Entry 9FFZ (electron microscopy, 3.30 A resolution); this record covers chains C and D of the 6 polymer chains in the assembly.

== Chain C ==
Protein: Isoform 1 of Gamma-aminobutyric acid receptor subunit gamma-2
Source organism: Homo sapiens
UniProtKB: P18507 (GBRG2_HUMAN), isoform P18507-2; the construct has insertions or renumbered stretches relative to UniProt, so the offset changes along the chain: 1-322 = UniProt 40-361; 400-428 = UniProt 447-475
Sequence (373 residues; row label = number of the first residue in the row; note: 71 numbers in that range are skipped by the numbering (no residue carries them; nothing is unmodelled there); numbers below 1 keep their minus sign (Thr-1 is residue -1)):
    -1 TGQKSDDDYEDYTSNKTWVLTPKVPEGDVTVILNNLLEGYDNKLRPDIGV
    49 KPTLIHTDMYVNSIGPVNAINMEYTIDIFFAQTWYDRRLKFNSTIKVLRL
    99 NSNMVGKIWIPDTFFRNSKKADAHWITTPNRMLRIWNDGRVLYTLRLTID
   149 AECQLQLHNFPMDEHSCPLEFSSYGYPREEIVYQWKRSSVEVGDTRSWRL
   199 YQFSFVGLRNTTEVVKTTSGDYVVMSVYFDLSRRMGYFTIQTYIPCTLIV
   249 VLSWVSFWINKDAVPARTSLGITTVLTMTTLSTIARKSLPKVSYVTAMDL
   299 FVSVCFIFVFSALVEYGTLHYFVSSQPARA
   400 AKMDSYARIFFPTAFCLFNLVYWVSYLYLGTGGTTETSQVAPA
Unresolved in the structure: -1 to 24, 430-442
Sequence notes: expression tag (-1 to 0, 429-442); conflict Thr11 (Ala50 in P18507); linker (323-328)
UniProt features mapped onto this chain:
  - glycosylation (N-linked (GlcNAc...) asparagine): Asn13, Asn90, Asn208
Disulfides: Cys151-Cys165
Glycans and other covalent adducts: N-acetylglucosamine (NAG) linked to Asn208

== Chain D ==
Protein: Gamma-aminobutyric acid receptor subunit alpha-1
Source organism: Homo sapiens
UniProtKB: P14867 (GBRA1_HUMAN); residues 5-429 here correspond to UniProt positions 32-456 (UniProt number = residue number + 27)
Sequence (411 residues; each row starts with the number of its first residue; note: 71 numbers in that range are skipped by the numbering (no residue carries them; nothing is unmodelled there); numbers below 1 keep their minus sign (Met-52 is residue -52)):
   -52 MDEKTTGWRGGHVVEGLAGELEQLRARLEHHPQGQREPDYDIPTTENLYF
    -2 QGTGQPSQDELKDNTTVFTRILDRLLDGYDNRLRPGLGERVTEVKTDIFV
    48 TSFGPVSDHDMEYTIDVFFRQSWKDERLKFKGPMTVLRLNNLMASKIWTP
    98 DTFFHNGKKSVAHNMTMPNKLLRITEDGTLLYTMRLTVRAECPMHLEDFP
   148 MDAHACPLKFGSYAYTRAEVVYEWTREPARSVVVAEDGSRLNQYDLLGQT
   198 VDSGIVQSSTGEYVVMTTHFHLKRKIGYFVIQTYLPCIMTVILSQVSFWL
   248 NRESVPARTVFGVTTVLTMTTLSISARNSLPKVAYATAMDWFIAVCYAFV
   298 FSALIEFATVNYFTKSQPARAA
   391 KIDRLSRIAFPLLFGIFNLVYWATYLNREPQLKAPTPHQ
Unresolved in the structure: -52 to 9, 419-429
Sequence notes: initiating methionine (-52); expression tag (-51 to 4); linker (313-319)
UniProt features mapped onto this chain:
  - binding site (4-aminobutanoate): Arg67, Thr130
  - binding site (3alpha-hydroxy-5alpha-pregnan-11,20-dione): Trp246
  - glycosylation (N-linked (GlcNAc...) asparagine): Asn11, Asn111
Disulfides: Cys139-Cys153
Glycans and other covalent adducts: N-acetylglucosamine (NAG) linked to Asn111
Ligand contacts: gamma-amino-butanoic acid (ABU): Phe65, Arg67, Leu118, Thr130

== How chain C and chain D interact ==
Pairs across the interface (72; chain C residue first):
  Val27(C) - Leu30(D)  hydrophobic
  Thr28(C) - Asp27(D)  hydrogen bond
  Thr28(C) - Leu30(D)
  Leu31(C) - Arg29(D)
  Asn32(C) - Arg29(D)  hydrogen bond
  Ser61(C) - Glu138(D)
  Phe77(C) - Tyr160(D)
  Arg97(C) - Thr163(D)
  Arg97(C) - Glu166(D)  salt bridge
  Leu98(C) - Arg29(D)
  Leu98(C) - Ala161(D)
  Asn99(C) - Arg29(D)
  Asn99(C) - Tyr162(D)
  Asn101(C) - Asn28(D)
  Met102(C) - Arg29(D)
  Asp120(C) - Lys106(D)  salt bridge
  His122(C) - Lys105(D)  hydrogen bond (side chain-backbone)
  Ile124(C) - Thr99(D)
  Ile124(C) - Phe100(D)
  Ile124(C) - Ser107(D)
  Ile124(C) - Ala109(D)  hydrophobic
  Thr125(C) - Thr99(D)  hydrogen bond (backbone-backbone)
  Thr125(C) - Met131(D)
  Thr126(C) - Pro97(D)
  Thr126(C) - Asp98(D)
  Asn128(C) - Phe100(D)
  Asn128(C) - Tyr160(D)
  Arg129(C) - Tyr160(D)
  Arg129(C) - Ala161(D)
  Met130(C) - Tyr160(D)
  Met130(C) - Tyr210(D)
  Arg132(C) - Thr163(D)
  Arg132(C) - Thr207(D)
  Arg132(C) - Tyr210(D)  hydrogen bond
  Thr142(C) - Tyr160(D)
  Leu143(C) - Tyr160(D)
  Arg144(C) - Phe100(D)
  Arg144(C) - Phe101(D)  hydrogen bond (side chain-backbone)
  Arg144(C) - His102(D)  hydrogen bond (side chain-backbone)
  Arg144(C) - Gly104(D)  hydrogen bond (side chain-backbone)
  Arg144(C) - Tyr160(D)
  Arg197(C) - Asp57(D)
  Arg197(C) - Lys105(D)
  Tyr199(C) - His56(D)  hydrogen bond (side chain-backbone)
  Tyr199(C) - Met58(D)  hydrophobic
  Tyr199(C) - Lys279(D)
  Gln200(C) - Lys279(D)  hydrogen bond (side chain-backbone)
  Arg232(C) - Ala281(D)
  Tyr235(C) - Arg274(D)
  Tyr235(C) - Val280(D)
  Ile238(C) - Asp287(D)
  Gln239(C) - Ile271(D)
  Gln239(C) - Arg274(D)  hydrogen bond
  Gln239(C) - Asn275(D)
  Pro243(C) - Ile271(D)  hydrophobic
  Ile247(C) - Leu264(D)  hydrophobic
  Leu250(C) - Val263(D)  hydrophobic
  Leu250(C) - Leu264(D)  hydrophobic
  Val253(C) - Thr256(D)
  Ile257(C) - Thr256(D)
  Ala261(C) - Pro253(D)  hydrophobic
  Ala264(C) - Pro253(D)  hydrophobic
  Ala264(C) - Val257(D)
  Ser267(C) - Val257(D)
  Leu268(C) - Val260(D)  hydrophobic
  Thr271(C) - Leu264(D)
  Thr272(C) - Leu264(D)
  Thr275(C) - Leu264(D)
  Thr275(C) - Thr268(D)
  Leu279(C) - Ile271(D)  hydrophobic
  Ile282(C) - Ile271(D)  hydrophobic
  Ile282(C) - Asn275(D)
Interface residues without a listed pair, chain C (49 interface residues in all): Leu35, Glu189, Ser195, Gly234, Leu246
Interface residues without a listed pair, chain D (52 interface residues in all): Leu34, Val108, Leu133, Pro140, Ser206, Thr261, Thr267, Pro278, Ala283, Tyr294, Phe298

== Summary ==
The interface between chain C and chain D involves 49 residues on one side and 52 on the other; the contacts
include 11 hydrogen bonds and 2 salt bridges. Among the polar pairs are Arg97(C)-Glu166(D),
Asp120(C)-Lys106(D) and Thr28(C)-Asp27(D). Ligands of chain D: gamma-amino-butanoic acid.
Here chain C is Isoform 1 of Gamma-aminobutyric acid receptor subunit gamma-2 and chain D is
Gamma-aminobutyric acid receptor subunit alpha-1, both from Homo sapiens. Entry 9FFZ (Cryo-EM structure of the
alpha1beta3gamma2 GABA(A) receptor in complex with GABA and Nb38 in the short-lived ...) was determined by
electron microscopy.
